7CR1 - chains A and C of the 4 polymer chains in the assembly; structure by electron microscopy, 3.40 A resolution.

[Chain A (and C)]
Name: Potassium voltage-gated channel subfamily KQT member 2
Source organism: Homo sapiens
Notes: chain C of this document is another copy of the same molecule, construct and numbering; everything in this record applies to it too
UniProtKB: O43526 (KCNQ2_HUMAN); residues 64-702 here = UniProt positions 64-702
Amino-acid sequence (656 residues; row label = number of the first residue in the row):
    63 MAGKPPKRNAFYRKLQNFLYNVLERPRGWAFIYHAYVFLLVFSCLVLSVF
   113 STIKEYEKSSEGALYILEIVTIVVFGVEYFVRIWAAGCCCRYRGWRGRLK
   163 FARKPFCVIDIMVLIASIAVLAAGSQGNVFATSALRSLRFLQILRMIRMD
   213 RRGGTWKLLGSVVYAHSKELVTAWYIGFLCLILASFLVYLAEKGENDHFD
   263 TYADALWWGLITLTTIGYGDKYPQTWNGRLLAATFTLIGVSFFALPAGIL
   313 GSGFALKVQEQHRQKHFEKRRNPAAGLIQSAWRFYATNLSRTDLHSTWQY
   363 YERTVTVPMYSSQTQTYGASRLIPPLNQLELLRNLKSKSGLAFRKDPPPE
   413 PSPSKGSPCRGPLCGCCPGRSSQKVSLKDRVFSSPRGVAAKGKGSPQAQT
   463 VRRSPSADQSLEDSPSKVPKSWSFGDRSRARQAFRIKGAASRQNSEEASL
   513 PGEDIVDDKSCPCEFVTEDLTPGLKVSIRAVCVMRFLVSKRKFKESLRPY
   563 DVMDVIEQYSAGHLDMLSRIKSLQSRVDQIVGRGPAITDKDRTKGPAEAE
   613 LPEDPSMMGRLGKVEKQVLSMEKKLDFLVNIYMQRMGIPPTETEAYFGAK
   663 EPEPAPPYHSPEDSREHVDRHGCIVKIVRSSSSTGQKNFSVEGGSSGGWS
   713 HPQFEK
Disordered / not traced: 63-69, 185-194, 330-718
Sequence notes: initiating methionine (63); expression tag (703-718)
Ligand contacts: ztz240 (GB9; N-(6-chloranylpyridin-3-yl)-4-fluoranyl-benzamide): Ile134, Phe137, Phe168, Ile171, Asp172, Val175, Leu176, Ser179, Leu206, Arg207, Ile209, Arg210
Reported in the primary citation:
  - binding site for ztz240: Phe137, Ile171, Asp172, Arg207, Ile209, Arg210

[How chain A and chain C interact]
Pairs across the interface (4; chain A residue first):
  Phe112(A) with Trp288(C), hydrophobic
  Tyr118(A) with Trp288(C)
  Trp288(A) with Phe112(C), hydrophobic; Tyr118(C)
Also at the interface, not in a pair above, chain A (4 interface residues in all): Ser314
Also at the interface, not in a pair above, chain C (4 interface residues in all): Ser314

[Summary]
The chain A/chain C interface involves 4 residues from each chain. Bound to chain A: ztz240. From the paper: a
binding site for ztz240 at Phe137(A), Ile171(A) and Asp172(A) among others.
Both chains are Potassium voltage-gated channel subfamily KQT member 2 (Homo sapiens). Entry 7CR1 (human KCNQ2
in complex with ztz240) was determined by electron microscopy, deposited together with 7CR0, 7CR2, 7CR3, 7CR4
and 7CR7.
